Entry 9ITE (electron microscopy, 3.06 A resolution); this record covers chains A and B of the 5 polymer chains in the assembly.

# Chain A
Protein: engineered miniGa13
From: Homo sapiens
Sequence (230 residues; each row starts with the number of its first residue):
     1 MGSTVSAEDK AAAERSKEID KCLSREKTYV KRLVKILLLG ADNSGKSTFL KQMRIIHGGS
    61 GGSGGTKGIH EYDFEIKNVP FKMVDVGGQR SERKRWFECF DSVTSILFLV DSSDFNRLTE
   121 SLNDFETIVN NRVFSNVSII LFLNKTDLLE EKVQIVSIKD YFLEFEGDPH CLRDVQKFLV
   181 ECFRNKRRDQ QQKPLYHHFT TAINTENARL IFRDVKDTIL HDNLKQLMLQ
Disordered / not traced: 1-4, 56-67

# Chain B
Protein: Guanine nucleotide-binding protein G(I)/G(S)/G(T) subunit beta-1
From: Homo sapiens
UniProt: P62873 (GBB1_HUMAN); residues 2-340 here = UniProt positions 2-340
Sequence (345 residues; row label = number of the first residue in the row; numbers below 1 keep their minus sign (Met-4 is residue -4)):
    -4 MGSLLQSELD QLRQEAEQLK NQIRDARKAC ADATLSQITN NIDPVGRIQM RTRRTLRGHL
    56 AKIYAMHWGT DSRLLVSASQ DGKLIIWDSY TTNKVHAIPL RSSWVMTCAY APSGNYVACG
   116 GLDNICSIYN LKTREGNVRV SRELAGHTGY LSCCRFLDDN QIVTSSGDTT CALWDIETGQ
   176 QTTTFTGHTG DVMSLSLAPD TRLFVSGACD ASAKLWDVRE GMCRQTFTGH ESDINAICFF
   236 PNGNAFATGS DDATCRLFDL RADQELMTYS HDNIICGITS VSFSKSGRLL LAGYDDFNCN
   296 VWDALKADRA GVLAGHDNRV SCLGVTDDGM AVATGSWDSF LKIWN
Disordered / not traced: -4 to 2
Construct notes: initiating methionine (-4); expression tag (-3 to 1)

# Interface between chain A and chain B
Pairs across the interface (21; chain A residue first):
  Ala13(A) with Asn88(B)
  Arg15(A) with Val90(B), hydrogen bond (side chain-backbone); His91(B)
  Ser16(A) with Asn88(B); Lys89(B), hydrogen bond (side chain-backbone)
  Ile19(A) with Lys89(B)
  Asp20(A) with Lys89(B), salt bridge
  Leu23(A) with Gly53(B); Lys78(B)
  Glu26(A) with Leu55(B); Lys78(B), salt bridge
  Lys27(A) with Leu55(B)
  Ile69(A) with Leu117(B), hydrophobic
  Glu71(A) with Trp99(B)
  Glu92(A) with Asp186(B)
  Arg95(A) with Asp186(B), salt bridge; Cys204(B)
  Trp96(A) with Met101(B), hydrophobic; Met188(B)
  Phe100(A) with Trp99(B), hydrophobic
  Asp101(A) with Lys57(B), salt bridge
Also at the interface, not in a pair above, chain A (19 interface residues in all): Ala12, Val30, Val84, Cys99
Also at the interface, not in a pair above, chain B (21 interface residues in all): Tyr59, Asp76, Ile80, Ala92, Tyr145, Asp228, Trp332

# Summary
Chain A and chain B form an interface of 19 and 21 residues respectively, with 2 hydrogen bonds and 4 salt
bridges. Polar pairs include Asp20(A)-Lys89(B), Glu26(A)-Lys78(B) and Arg95(A)-Asp186(B).
Chain A is engineered miniGa13 and chain B is Guanine nucleotide-binding protein G(I)/G(S)/G(T) subunit
beta-1, both from Homo sapiens; the structure, LPA-bound LPAR6 in complex with miniG13, was determined by
electron microscopy together with 9ITB from the same study.
